Entry 4ECV (X-ray diffraction, 1.52 A resolution); this record covers chains A and P of the 3 polymer chains in the assembly.

# Chain A
Molecule: DNA polymerase eta
From: Homo sapiens
Notes: EC 2.7.7.7; fragment: Catalytic core
UniProt: Q9Y253 (POLH_HUMAN); residues 1-432 here = UniProt positions 1-432
Amino-acid sequence (435 residues; numbered -2 to 432; the number before each row is that of its first residue; numbers below 1 keep their minus sign (Gly-2 is residue -2)):
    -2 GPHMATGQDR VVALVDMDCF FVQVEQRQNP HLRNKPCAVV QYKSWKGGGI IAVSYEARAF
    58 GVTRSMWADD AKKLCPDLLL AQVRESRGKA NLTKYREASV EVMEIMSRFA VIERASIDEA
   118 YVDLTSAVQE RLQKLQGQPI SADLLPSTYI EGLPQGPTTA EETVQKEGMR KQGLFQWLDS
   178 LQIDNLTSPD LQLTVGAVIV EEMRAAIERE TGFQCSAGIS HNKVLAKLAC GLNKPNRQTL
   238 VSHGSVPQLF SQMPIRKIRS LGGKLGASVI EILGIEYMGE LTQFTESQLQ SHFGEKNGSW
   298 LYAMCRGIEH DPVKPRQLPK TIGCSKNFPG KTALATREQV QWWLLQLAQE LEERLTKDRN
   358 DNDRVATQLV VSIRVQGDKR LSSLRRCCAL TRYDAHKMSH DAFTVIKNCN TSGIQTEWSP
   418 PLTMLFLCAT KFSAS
Not modelled in the structure: 155-159
Construct notes: expression tag (-2 to 0)
Curated features (UniProtKB/Swiss-Prot):
  - binding site (Mg(2+)): Asp13, Met14, Asp115, Glu116
  - binding site (Mn(2+)): Asp13, Met14, Asp115, Glu116
  - binding site (a 2'-deoxyribonucleoside 5'-triphosphate): Arg61
  - natural variant: Val37 (deletion: In XPV), Leu75 (deletion: In XPV), Arg93 (R93P: In XPV), Arg111 (R111H: In XPV), Thr122 (T122P: In XPV), Gly153 (G153D: In a breast cancer sample), Thr191 (T191P: In XPV), Gly263 (G263V: In XPV), Val266 (V266D: In XPV), Gly295 (G295R: In XPV), Arg361 (R361S: In XPV)
  - mutagenesis: Tyr52 (Y52A/F: Reduces DNA polymerase activity; Y52E: Reduces DNA polymerase activity. Increases fidelity of replication and reduces translesion bypass), Arg61 (R61A: Reduces enzymatic activity by two-thirds), Ser62 (S62G: Increased DNA polymerase activity and translesion bypass compared to wild-type), Ala68 (A68S/V: Severe reduction in thymine dimer translesion bypass), Asn324 to Pro326 (Reduces binding to chromatin and to monoubiquitinated PCNA. Abolishes binding to monoubiquitinated PCNA; when associated with 705-E--H-713 Del)
Bound ions: Mg2+ site 1: Asp13, Asp115, Glu116 (together with 2'-deoxyadenosine 5'-triphosphate) (shared with DT8(P), DA9(P) of chain P); Ca2+: Asp13, Met14, Asp115 (together with 2'-deoxyadenosine 5'-triphosphate); Mg2+ site 2: Asp13, Met14, Asp115 (together with diphosphate) (shared with DA9(P) of chain P)
Small-molecule neighbours:
  - : Asp13, Met14, Asp15, Asp115, Lys231
  - diphosphate / 2'-deoxyadenosine 5'-triphosphate: Asp13, Met14, Asp15, Cys16, Phe17, Phe18, Ile48, Ala49, Tyr52, Arg55, Arg61, Ile114, Asp115, Glu116, Lys231
From the paper describing this entry:
  - conformationally variable residues (side-chain flip): Asp13, Arg61
  - mutagenesis - S113A: unchanged catalytic activity

# Chain P
Molecule: 9-nt DNA strand
Sequence (9 nucleotides; row label = number of the first residue in the row):
     1 AGCGTCATA
Bound ions: Mg2+ site 1: DT8, DA9 (together with 2'-deoxyadenosine 5'-triphosphate) (shared with Asp13(A), Asp115(A), Glu116(A) of chain A); Mg2+ site 2: DA9 (together with diphosphate) (shared with Asp13(A), Met14(A), Asp115(A) of chain A)

# Interface between chain A and chain P
Residue-residue contacts (30):
  Asp13(A) with DA9(P), phosphate contact
  Phe17(A) with DA9(P), hydrogen bond to the phosphate
  Phe18(A) with DA9(P), hydrogen bond to the phosphate
  Ile48(A) with DA9(P), sugar contact
  Ala49(A) with DA9(P), phosphate contact
  Arg61(A) with DA9(P), base contact
  Ser113(A) with DT8(P), hydrogen bond to the phosphate
  Ile114(A) with DA9(P), sugar contact
  Asp115(A) with DT8(P), phosphate contact; DA9(P), phosphate contact
  Glu116(A) with DT8(P), phosphate contact
  Lys224(A) with DA7(P), phosphate contact; DT8(P), salt bridge to the phosphate
  Ile255(A) with DA7(P), phosphate contact
  Arg256(A) with DA7(P), phosphate contact
  Ser257(A) with DC6(P), phosphate contact; DA7(P), hydrogen bond to the phosphate
  Leu258(A) with DA7(P), hydrogen bond to the phosphate
  Gly259(A) with DA7(P), hydrogen bond to the phosphate
  Gly260(A) with DC6(P), phosphate contact; DA7(P), phosphate contact
  Lys261(A) with DT5(P), salt bridge to the phosphate; DC6(P), hydrogen bond to the phosphate
  Leu262(A) with DC6(P), hydrogen bond to the phosphate
  Arg377(A) with DG4(P), salt bridge to the phosphate
  Leu381(A) with DC3(P), phosphate contact
  Arg382(A) with DG2(P), salt bridge to the phosphate; DC3(P), hydrogen bond to the phosphate
  Arg383(A) with DG2(P), phosphate contact
  Cys384(A) with DG2(P), hydrogen bond to the phosphate
Other interface residues (no listed pair), chain A (27 interface residues in all): Cys16, Ser379, Ser380
Other interface residues (no listed pair), chain P (9 interface residues in all): DA1

# In short
27 residues of chain A face 9 of chain P across their interface; the contacts include 10 hydrogen bonds and 4
salt bridges. Polar contacts include Phe17(A)-DA9(P), Phe18(A)-DA9(P) and Ser113(A)-DT8(P). From the paper:
S113A of chain A leaves catalytic activity unchanged; conformational variability at Asp13(A) and Arg61(A).
Here chain A is DNA polymerase eta (Homo sapiens) and chain P is a 9-nt DNA strand. Entry 4ECV (Human DNA
polymerase eta - DNA ternary complex: Reaction in the AT crystal at pH 7.0 ...) was determined by X-ray
diffraction (same publication as 4ECQ, 4ECR, 4ECS, 4ECT, 4ECU, 4ECW and 10 further entries).
